PDB entry 8YAB | electron microscopy, 3.26 A resolution | chains A and B of the 5 polymer chains in the assembly

# Chain A
Name: AP-5 complex subunit zeta-1
Organism: Mus musculus
UniProtKB: Q3U829 (AP5Z1_MOUSE); residues 3-808 here correspond to UniProt positions 2-807 (UniProt number = residue number - 1)
Amino-acid sequence (808 residues; each row starts with the number of its first residue):
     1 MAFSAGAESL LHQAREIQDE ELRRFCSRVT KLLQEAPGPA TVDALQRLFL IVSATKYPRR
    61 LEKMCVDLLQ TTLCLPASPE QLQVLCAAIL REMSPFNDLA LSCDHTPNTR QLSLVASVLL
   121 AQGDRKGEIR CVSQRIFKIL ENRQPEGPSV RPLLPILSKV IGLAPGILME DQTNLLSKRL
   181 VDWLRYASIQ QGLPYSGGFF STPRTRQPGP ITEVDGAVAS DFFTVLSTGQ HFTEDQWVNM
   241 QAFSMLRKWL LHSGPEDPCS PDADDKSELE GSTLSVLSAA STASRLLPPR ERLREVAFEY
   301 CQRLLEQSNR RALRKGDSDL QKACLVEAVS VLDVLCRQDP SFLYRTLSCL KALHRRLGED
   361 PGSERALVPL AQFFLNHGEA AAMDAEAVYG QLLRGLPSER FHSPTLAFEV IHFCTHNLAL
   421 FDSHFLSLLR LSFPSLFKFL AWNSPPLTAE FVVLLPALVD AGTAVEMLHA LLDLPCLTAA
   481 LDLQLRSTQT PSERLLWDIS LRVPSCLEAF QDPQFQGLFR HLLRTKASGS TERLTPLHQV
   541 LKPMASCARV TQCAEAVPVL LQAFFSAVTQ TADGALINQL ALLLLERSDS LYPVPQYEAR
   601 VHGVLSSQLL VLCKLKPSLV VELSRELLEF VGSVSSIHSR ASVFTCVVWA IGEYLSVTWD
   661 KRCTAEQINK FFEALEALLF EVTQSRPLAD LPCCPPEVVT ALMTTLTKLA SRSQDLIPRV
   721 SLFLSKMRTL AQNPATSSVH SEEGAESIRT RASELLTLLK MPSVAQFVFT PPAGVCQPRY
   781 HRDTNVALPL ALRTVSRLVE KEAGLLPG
Unresolved in the structure: 1, 145-148, 186-222, 227-232, 254-288, 308-316, 378-381, 659-660, 684-691, 733-743, 789-808
Construct notes: initiating methionine (1); expression tag (2)

# Chain B
Name: AP-5 complex subunit beta-1
Organism: Homo sapiens
UniProtKB: Q2VPB7 (AP5B1_HUMAN); numbering as in UniProt (aligned over 1-878)
Amino-acid sequence (878 residues; row label = number of the first residue in the row):
     1 MGPLSRDAWA QRLGAFRASP SAFMAGPEGE DLGRDLLSDL RSEKLSEQTK VSLLALSMEY
    61 PAQLWPDASA AEVAATSLLD TLVLLPPRPS ALRRPLLLAA TTALAAGGAL GPTSGASCRL
   121 LPLLLGLAAG SDLGRGFVPA SEQRPLQATA CECLRELESC KPGLLGGSLG LLRGLLGQEG
   181 PVQPLSLLLA LALRNTLVLQ SRVGAGLGGL LTDKVSPTGG GPWDWTLVEE GDGRLQPQAP
   241 SWPAAEEGEG ERSLTAREHS PEEARELRAA VIQLLDTSYL LTPVAQAQLL WLLGWALRGL
   301 QGQPPALFKP QLVRLLGTAQ LTLLHAMLAL KAAFGEALFT AQDEALLLRR LTLAAQHPAL
   361 PPPTHLFYLH CVLSFPENWP LGPEGEEAAP LLLGPQLCRG LLPSLLHDPM ALLARLHLLC
   421 LLCAEEEEEE KGQLPSPRHY LEELLAGLRQ RAALDGGPRA LATLCFQASY LVACCLAGQP
   481 TVLTPLIHGL AQLYQARPML APHFVDLLDQ VDSELREPLK VVLRQVVVSR PGRDEALCWH
   541 LQMLAKVADG DAQSATLNFL QAAAAHCTNW DLQQGLLRVC RALLRAGVRG GLVDLLQVLA
   601 RQLEDPDGRD HARLYYILLA HLAAPKLGVA LGPSLAAPAL ASSLVAENQG FVAALMVQEA
   661 PALVRLSLGS HRVKGPLPVL KLQPEALEPI YSLELRFRVE GQLYAPLEAV HVPCLCPGRP
   721 ARPLLLPLQP RCPAPARLDV HALYTTSTGL TCHAHLPPLF VNFADLFLPF PQPPEGAGLG
   781 FFEELWDSCL PEGAESRVWC PLGPQGLEGL VSRHLEPFVV VAQPPTSYCV AIHLPPDSKL
   841 LLRLEAALAD GVPVALRTDD WAVLPLAGDY LRGLAAAV
Unresolved in the structure: 1-6, 131-141, 213-222, 230-260, 301-302, 381-393, 427-433, 632-878

# Interface between chain A and chain B
Contacting residue pairs (15; chain A residue first):
  Leu610(A) with Pro606(B); Arg609(B)
  Glu697(A) with Trp570(B)
  Thr700(A) with Trp570(B); Asp607(B)
  Ala701(A) with Asp607(B)
  Ser747(A) with Trp570(B)
  Arg751(A) with His611(B)
  Val775(A) with Gln597(B), hydrogen bond (backbone-side chain); Arg613(B), hydrogen bond (backbone-side chain); Tyr616(B), hydrophobic
  Cys776(A) with Gln597(B), hydrogen bond (backbone-side chain); Arg613(B)
  Gln777(A) with Gln597(B), hydrogen bond (backbone-side chain)
  Pro778(A) with Gln597(B)
Interface residues without a listed pair, chain A (17 interface residues in all): Thr645, Cys646, Trp649, Pro696, Thr704, Thr757, Val768
Interface residues without a listed pair, chain B (12 interface residues in all): Asp594, Glu604, Ile617, Ala630

# Summary
The interface between chain A and chain B involves 17 residues on one side and 12 on the other; the contacts
include 4 hydrogen bonds. Polar pairs include Val775(A)-Gln597(B), Val775(A)-Arg613(B) and
Cys776(A)-Gln597(B).
Chain A is AP-5 complex subunit zeta-1 (Mus musculus) and chain B is AP-5 complex subunit beta-1 (Homo
sapiens); the structure, AP5 complex bound to SPG11-SPG15, was determined by electron microscopy together with
8YAD and 8YAH from the same study.
